8D21 - chains B and L of the 12 polymer chains in the assembly; structure by electron microscopy, 3.96 A resolution.

== Chain B ==
Protein: Hemagglutinin HA2 chain
Organism: Influenza A virus
UniProtKB: Q289M7 (HEMA_I00A1); residues 1-176 here correspond to UniProt positions 344-519 (UniProt number = residue number + 343)
Chain sequence (222 residues; numbered 1 to 222; the number before each row is that of its first residue):
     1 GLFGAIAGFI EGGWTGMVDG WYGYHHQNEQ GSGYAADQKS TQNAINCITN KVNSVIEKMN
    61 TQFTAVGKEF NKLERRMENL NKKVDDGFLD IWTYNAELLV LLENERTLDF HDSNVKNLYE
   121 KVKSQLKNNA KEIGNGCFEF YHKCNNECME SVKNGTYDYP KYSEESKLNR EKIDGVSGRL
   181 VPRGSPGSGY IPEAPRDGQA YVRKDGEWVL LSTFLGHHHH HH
Unresolved in the structure: 174-222
Disulfide bonds: Cys144-Cys148
Covalently attached groups: N-acetylglucosamine (NAG) linked to Asn154
Sequence notes: conflict Cys47 (Gly390 in Q289M7); expression tag (177-222)
UniProt features mapped onto this chain:
  - glycosylation: Asn154 (N-linked (GlcNAc...) asparagine)

== Chain L ==
Protein: 1B06 Light Chain
Organism: Homo sapiens
Chain sequence (108 residues; each row starts with the number of its first residue):
     1 EIVMTQSPAT LSVSPGDRAT LSCRASQSVS TELAWYQQKP GQAPRLLIYG ASTRATDIPA
    61 RFSGSGSGTE FTLTISSLQS EDFAVYFCQQ YNNWP
   95A P
    96 ITFGQGTRLE IK
Disulfide bonds: Cys23-Cys88

== How chain B and chain L interact ==
Contacting residue pairs - 8 pairs, chain B then chain L:
  Gln27(B) - Trp94(L)
  Gln30(B) - Pro95(L)
  Gly31(B) - Pro95(L)
  Ser32(B) - Asn92(L)
  Ser32(B) - Asn93(L)  hydrogen bond (backbone-side chain)
  Ser32(B) - Trp94(L)
  Ser32(B) - Pro95(L)
  Tyr34(B) - Glu32(L)  hydrogen bond
Other interface residues (no listed pair), chain B (7 interface residues in all): Asn28, Gly33

== Summary ==
7 residues of chain B and 5 residues of chain L are in contact; the contacts include 2 hydrogen bonds. Polar
contacts include Ser32(B)-Asn93(L) and Tyr34(B)-Glu32(L). N-acetylglucosamine is covalently linked to
Asn154(B).
Here chain B is Hemagglutinin HA2 chain (Influenza A virus) and chain L is 1B06 Light Chain (Homo sapiens).
Entry 8D21 (Cryo-EM structure of the VRC321 clinical trial, vaccine-elicited, human antibody 1B06 in complex
with a stabilized ...) was determined by electron microscopy.
